4S3O - chains E and F of the 3 polymer chains in the assembly; structure by X-ray diffraction, 2.00 A resolution.

Chain E:
Molecule: E3 ubiquitin-protein ligase RING2
From: Homo sapiens
Notes: EC 6.3.2.-; fragment: RING domain
Reference sequence: Q99496 (RING2_HUMAN); numbering as in UniProt (aligned over 1-116)
Chain sequence (118 residues; each row starts with the number of its first residue; numbers below 1 keep their minus sign (Gly-1 is residue -1)):
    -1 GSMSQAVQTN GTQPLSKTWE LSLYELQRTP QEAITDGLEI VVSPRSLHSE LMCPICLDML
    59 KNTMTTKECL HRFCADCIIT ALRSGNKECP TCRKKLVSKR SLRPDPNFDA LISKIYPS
Disordered / not traced: -1 to 9, 32-39
Construct notes: expression tag (-1 to 0)
Metal / ion sites: Zn2+ site 1: Cys51, Cys54, Cys72, Cys75; Zn2+ site 2: Cys67, His69, Cys87, Cys90
What the authors report for this chain:
  - mutagenesis - D56K: abolished catalytic activity with Ubiquitin-conjugating enzyme E2 D3

Chain F:
Molecule: Polycomb group RING finger protein 5
From: Homo sapiens
Notes: fragment: RING domain
Reference sequence: Q86SE9 (PCGF5_HUMAN); numbering as in UniProt (aligned over 1-109)
Chain sequence (117 residues; row label = number of the first residue in the row):
     1 MATQRKHLVK DFNPYITCYI CKGYLIKPTT VTECLHTFCK TCIVQHFEDS NDCPRCGNQV
    61 HETNPLEMLR LDNTLEEIIF KLVPGLREQE LERESEFWKK NKPQENGQDL EHHHHHH
Disordered / not traced: 1-7, 103-117
Construct notes: expression tag (110-117)
Metal / ion sites: Zn2+ site 1: Cys18, Cys21, Cys39, Cys42; Zn2+ site 2: Cys34, His36, Cys53, Cys56
Curated features (UniProtKB/Swiss-Prot):
  - zinc finger: Cys18 to Gly57 (RING-type)
What the authors report for this chain:
  - mutagenesis - E62K/N64R/E67L: increased catalytic activity

Interface between chain E and chain F:
Residue-residue contacts - 68 pairs, chain E then chain F:
  Leu13(E) - Asn64(F)
  Leu13(E) - Leu66(F)
  Leu13(E) - Glu67(F)
  Trp17(E) - Thr29(F)
  Trp17(E) - Lys40(F)
  Trp17(E) - Val44(F)
  Trp17(E) - Leu66(F)
  Trp17(E) - Leu69(F)
  Trp17(E) - Leu71(F)
  Leu19(E) - Val44(F)  hydrophobic
  Leu19(E) - Gln45(F)
  Leu21(E) - Phe97(F)
  Leu21(E) - Trp98(F)  hydrophobic
  Tyr22(E) - Glu90(F)  hydrogen bond
  Tyr22(E) - Arg93(F)
  Tyr22(E) - Glu94(F)
  Tyr22(E) - Phe97(F)
  Tyr22(E) - Trp98(F)
  Glu23(E) - Lys27(F)
  Glu23(E) - Lys40(F)  salt bridge
  Glu23(E) - Thr41(F)
  Leu24(E) - Gln45(F)
  Gln25(E) - Phe97(F)
  Arg26(E) - Ile26(F)
  Arg26(E) - Cys39(F)
  Arg26(E) - Thr41(F)  hydrogen bond
  Thr27(E) - Arg93(F)  hydrogen bond
  Pro28(E) - Cys21(F)
  Pro28(E) - Arg93(F)  hydrogen bond (backbone-side chain)
  Gln29(E) - Gly23(F)
  Gln29(E) - Tyr24(F)  hydrogen bond (backbone-backbone)
  Gln29(E) - Ile26(F)
  Gln29(E) - Gln89(F)
  Gln29(E) - Glu90(F)  hydrogen bond
  Gln29(E) - Arg93(F)
  Glu30(E) - Tyr24(F)
  Ala31(E) - Asn13(F)
  Ala31(E) - Tyr24(F)  hydrogen bond (backbone-side chain)
  Val40(E) - Lys81(F)
  Ser44(E) - Lys81(F)  hydrogen bond (backbone-side chain)
  Leu45(E) - Lys81(F)
  Glu48(E) - Thr74(F)
  Glu48(E) - Ile78(F)
  Glu48(E) - Lys81(F)  salt bridge
  Leu49(E) - Ile78(F)  hydrophobic
  Thr63(E) - Leu35(F)
  Lys65(E) - Thr32(F)  hydrogen bond (side chain-backbone)
  Lys65(E) - Glu33(F)  hydrogen bond (side chain-backbone)
  Lys65(E) - Arg70(F)
  Glu66(E) - Arg70(F)  salt bridge
  Leu68(E) - Thr30(F)
  Leu68(E) - Leu35(F)  hydrophobic
  Leu68(E) - Arg70(F)
  Leu68(E) - Leu71(F)
  Leu68(E) - Asp72(F)
  Arg70(E) - Asp72(F)  salt bridge
  Arg70(E) - Thr74(F)
  Arg101(E) - Glu33(F)  hydrogen bond (side chain-backbone)
  Arg101(E) - Cys34(F)
  Arg101(E) - Leu35(F)
  Pro102(E) - Leu35(F)
  Phe106(E) - Ile78(F)  hydrophobic
  Ala108(E) - Tyr15(F)  hydrophobic
  Leu109(E) - Leu75(F)  hydrophobic
  Lys112(E) - Asp11(F)
  Lys112(E) - Phe12(F)
  Lys112(E) - Tyr15(F)
  Ile113(E) - Phe12(F)  hydrophobic
Other interface residues (no listed pair), chain E (34 interface residues in all): Ser20, Asp103, Asn105
Other interface residues (no listed pair), chain F (43 interface residues in all): Thr17, His36, Cys42, Glu77, Leu82, Leu86

Summary:
34 residues of chain E face 43 of chain F across their interface, with 11 hydrogen bonds and 4 salt bridges.
Polar contacts include Glu23(E)-Lys40(F), Glu48(E)-Lys81(F) and Glu66(E)-Arg70(F). The paper reports that D56K
of chain E abolishes catalytic activity with Ubiquitin-conjugating enzyme E2 D3; E62K/N64R/E67L of chain F
increase catalytic activity.
Here chain E is E3 ubiquitin-protein ligase RING2 and chain F is Polycomb group RING finger protein 5, both
from Homo sapiens. Entry 4S3O (PCGF5-RING1B-UbcH5c complex) was determined by X-ray diffraction.
